Entry 4N0U (X-ray diffraction, 3.80 A resolution); this record covers chains A and D of the 4 polymer chains in the assembly.

[Chain A]
Protein: IgG receptor FcRn large subunit p51
Source organism: Homo sapiens
Notes: fragment: FcRn, alpha chain, ecd
Reference sequence: P55899 (FCGRN_HUMAN); residues 4-267 here correspond to UniProt positions 27-290 (UniProt number = residue number + 23)
Amino-acid sequence (264 residues; each row starts with the number of its first residue):
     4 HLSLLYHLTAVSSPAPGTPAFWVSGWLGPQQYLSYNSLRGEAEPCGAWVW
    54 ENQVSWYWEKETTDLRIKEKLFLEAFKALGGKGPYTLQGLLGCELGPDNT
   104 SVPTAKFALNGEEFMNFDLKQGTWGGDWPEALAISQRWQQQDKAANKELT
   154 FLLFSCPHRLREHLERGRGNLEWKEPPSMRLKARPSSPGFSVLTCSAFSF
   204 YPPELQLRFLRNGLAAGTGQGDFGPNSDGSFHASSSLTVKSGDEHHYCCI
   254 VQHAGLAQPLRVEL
Cystine bridges: Cys96-Cys159, Cys198-Cys252
Curated features (UniProtKB/Swiss-Prot):
  - glycosylation: Asn102 (N-linked (GlcNAc...) asparagine)

[Chain D]
Protein: Serum albumin
Source organism: Homo sapiens
Notes: fragment: serum albumin
Reference sequence: P02768 (ALBU_HUMAN); residues 3-585 here correspond to UniProt positions 27-609 (UniProt number = residue number + 24)
Amino-acid sequence (583 residues; each row starts with the number of its first residue):
     3 HKSEVAHRFKDLGEENFKALVLIAFAQYLQQCPFEDHVKLVNEVTEFAKT
    53 CVADESAENCDKSLHTLFGDKLCTVATLRETYGEMADCCAKQEPERNECF
   103 LQHKDDNPNLPRLVRPEVDVMCTAFHDNEETFLKKYLYEIARRHPYFYAP
   153 ELLFFAKRYKAAFTECCQAADKAACLLPKLDELRDEGKASSAKQRLKCAS
   203 LQKFGERAFKAWAVARLSQRFPKAEFAEVSKLVTDLTKVHTECCHGDLLE
   253 CADDRADLAKYICENQDSISSKLKECCEKPLLEKSHCIAEVENDEMPADL
   303 PSLAADFVESKDVCKNYAEAKDVFLGMFLYEYARRHPDYSVVLLLRLAKT
   353 YETTLEKCCAAADPHECYAKVFDEFKPLVEEPQNLIKQNCELFEQLGEYK
   403 FQNALLVRYTKKVPQVSTPTLVEVSRNLGKVGSKCCKHPEAKRMPCAEDY
   453 LSVVLNQLCVLHEKTPVSDRVTKCCTESLVNRRPCFSALEVDETYVPKEF
   503 NAETFTFHADICTLSEKERQIKKQTALVELVKHKPKATKEQLKAVMDDFA
   553 AFVEKCCKADDKETCFAEEGKKLVAASQAALGL
Cystine bridges: Cys53-Cys62, Cys75-Cys91, Cys90-Cys101, Cys124-Cys169, Cys168-Cys177, Cys200-Cys246, Cys245-Cys253, Cys265-Cys279, Cys278-Cys289, Cys316-Cys361, Cys360-Cys369, Cys392-Cys438, Cys437-Cys448, Cys461-Cys477, Cys476-Cys487, Cys514-Cys559, Cys558-Cys567
Curated features (UniProtKB/Swiss-Prot):
  - binding site (Cu cation): His3
  - binding site (Ca(2+)): Glu6, Asp13, Glu244, Asp249, Glu252, Asp255, Asp259
  - binding site (Zn(2+)): His67, His247, Asp249
  - binding site ((4Z,15Z)-bilirubin IXalpha): Lys240
  - site: Lys4 (Not glycated), Lys20 (Not glycated), Lys41 (Not glycated), Lys64 (Not glycated), Lys73 (Not glycated), Lys93 (Not glycated), Lys106 (Not glycated), Lys136 (Not glycated), Lys159 (Not glycated), Lys174 (Not glycated), Lys181 (Not glycated), Lys190 (Not glycated), Lys195 (Not glycated), Lys199 (Aspirin-acetylated lysine), Lys205 (Not glycated), Lys212 (Not glycated), Lys240 (Not glycated), Lys262 (Not glycated), Lys274 (Not glycated), Lys286 (Not glycated) and 18 more in UniProt
  - modified residue: Ser5 (Phosphoserine), Ser58 (Phosphoserine), Ser65 (Phosphoserine), Thr83 (Phosphothreonine), Lys205 (N6-succinyllysine), Ser273 (Phosphoserine), Ser419 (Phosphoserine), Thr420 (Phosphothreonine), Thr422 (Phosphothreonine), Lys436 (N6-succinyllysine), Ser489 (Phosphoserine), Lys519 (N6-succinyllysine), Lys534 (N6-methyllysine), Lys564 (N6-succinyllysine)
  - glycosylation: Lys12 (N-linked (Glc) (glycation) lysine), Lys51 (N-linked (Glc) (glycation) lysine), Lys137 (N-linked (Glc) (glycation) lysine), Lys162 (N-linked (Glc) (glycation) lysine), Lys199 (N-linked (Glc) (glycation) lysine), Lys225 (N-linked (Glc) (glycation) lysine), Lys233 (N-linked (Glc) (glycation) lysine), Lys276 (N-linked (Glc) (glycation) lysine), Lys281 (N-linked (Glc) (glycation) lysine), Lys313 (N-linked (Glc) (glycation) lysine), Lys317 (N-linked (Glc) (glycation) lysine), Asn318 (N-linked (GlcNAc...) asparagine), Lys323 (N-linked (Glc) (glycation) lysine), Lys351 (N-linked (Glc) (glycation) lysine), Lys378 (N-linked (Glc) (glycation) lysine), Lys413 (N-linked (Glc) (glycation) lysine), Lys439 (N-linked (Glc) (glycation) lysine), Lys444 (N-linked (Glc) (glycation) lysine), Asp494 (N-linked (GlcNAc...) asparagine), Lys525 (N-linked (Glc) (glycation) lysine) and 4 more in UniProt

[Interface between chain A and chain D]
Pairs across the interface - 50 pairs, chain A then chain D:
  Arg42(A) - Tyr497(D)  hydrogen bond
  Arg42(A) - Val498(D)  hydrogen bond (side chain-backbone)
  Arg42(A) - Lys500(D)
  Glu44(A) - Gln417(D)
  Glu44(A) - Val469(D)
  Glu46(A) - Lys500(D)  salt bridge
  Ala50(A) - Thr508(D)
  Val52(A) - Glu531(D)
  Trp53(A) - Thr506(D)  hydrogen bond (side chain-backbone)
  Trp53(A) - Phe507(D)  hydrophobic
  Trp53(A) - Thr508(D)
  Trp53(A) - Phe509(D)  hydrophobic
  Trp53(A) - Lys524(D)  hydrogen bond (backbone-side chain)
  Trp53(A) - Thr527(D)
  Trp53(A) - Ala528(D)  hydrophobic
  Glu54(A) - Lys524(D)
  Asn55(A) - Lys524(D)
  Gln56(A) - Pro421(D)
  Val57(A) - Asn111(D)
  Val57(A) - Pro421(D)
  Ser58(A) - Asn111(D)
  Ser58(A) - Thr422(D)
  Ser58(A) - Glu425(D)  hydrogen bond
  Trp59(A) - Thr422(D)  hydrogen bond (backbone-side chain)
  Trp59(A) - Leu460(D)  hydrophobic
  Trp59(A) - Leu463(D)
  Trp59(A) - His464(D)
  Trp59(A) - Thr467(D)
  Trp61(A) - Ser419(D)
  Glu62(A) - Val418(D)
  Glu62(A) - Ser419(D)  hydrogen bond
  Glu62(A) - Thr422(D)  hydrogen bond
  Glu62(A) - Thr467(D)
  Glu62(A) - Val469(D)
  Lys63(A) - Asp108(D)  hydrogen bond (side chain-backbone)
  Lys63(A) - Pro110(D)
  Lys63(A) - Asn111(D)
  Lys63(A) - Thr467(D)
  Thr66(A) - Thr467(D)
  Arg69(A) - Pro468(D)  hydrogen bond (side chain-backbone)
  Asn149(A) - Arg81(D)
  Asn149(A) - Asp89(D)
  Thr153(A) - Glu86(D)
  Phe157(A) - Tyr84(D)
  Phe157(A) - Asn109(D)
  Gly172(A) - His510(D)
  Asn173(A) - His510(D)
  Trp176(A) - His510(D)
  Ser230(A) - Glu505(D)
  Asp231(A) - Glu505(D)
Other interface residues (no listed pair), chain A (29 interface residues in all): Thr65, Lys150, Leu156, His161
Other interface residues (no listed pair), chain D (41 interface residues in all): Gln33, Glu82, Thr83, Gly85, Lys466, Pro499, Asp512, Glu565

[In short]
29 residues of chain A and 41 residues of chain D are in contact, with 10 hydrogen bonds and 1 salt bridge.
Among the polar pairs are Glu46(A)-Lys500(D), Arg42(A)-Tyr497(D) and Arg42(A)-Val498(D).
Chain A is IgG receptor FcRn large subunit p51 and chain D is Serum albumin, both from Homo sapiens; the
structure, Ternary complex between Neonatal Fc receptor, serum albumin and Fc, was determined by X-ray
diffraction (same publication as 4N0F).
